Entry 8VJG (X-ray diffraction, 1.58 A resolution); this record covers chain A.

[Chain A]
Molecule: Peptidyl-prolyl cis-trans isomerase NIMA-interacting 1
From: Homo sapiens
Notes: EC 5.2.1.8
UniProtKB: Q13526 (PIN1_HUMAN); residues 1-163 here = UniProt positions 1-163
Amino-acid sequence (166 residues; each row starts with the number of its first residue; numbers below 1 keep their minus sign (Gly-2 is residue -2)):
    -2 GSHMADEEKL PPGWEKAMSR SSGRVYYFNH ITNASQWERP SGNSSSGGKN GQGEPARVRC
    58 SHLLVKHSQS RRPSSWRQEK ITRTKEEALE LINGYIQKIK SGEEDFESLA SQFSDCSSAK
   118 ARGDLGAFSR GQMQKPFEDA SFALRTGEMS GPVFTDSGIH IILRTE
Unresolved in the structure: -2 to 6, 39-50
Construct notes: expression tag (-2 to 0); engineered mutation Ala14 (Arg in Q13526)
Covalently attached groups: compound A1ACH linked to Cys113
Ligand contacts:
  - A1ACH (Nalpha-{(2S)-1-[(3S)-2-acetyl-2,3,4,9-tetrahydro-1H-pyrido[3,4-b]indole-3-carbonyl]piperidine-2-carbonyl}-5-fluoro-L-tryptophanamide): His59, Leu61, Asp112, Ser114, Ser115, Asp121, Leu122, Phe125, Gln129, Met130, Gln131, Phe134, Thr152, His157
  - 3,6,9,12,15,18-hexaoxaicosane-1,20-diol (P33): Ser16, Tyr23, Asn30, Ala31, Ser32, Gln33, Trp34, Ile93, Lys97, Glu145, Met146, Ser147, Gly148
UniProt features mapped onto this chain:
  - modified residue: Ser43 (Phosphoserine), Lys46 (N6-acetyllysine), Ser71 (Phosphoserine), Ser108 (Phosphoserine)

[Summary]
Chain A binds 3,6,9,12,15,18-hexaoxaicosane-1,20-diol. Covalently linked compound A1ACH: at Cys113.
Chain A is Peptidyl-prolyl cis-trans isomerase NIMA-interacting 1 (Homo sapiens); the structure, Human R14A
Pin1 covalently bound to inhibitor 164A10, was determined by X-ray diffraction together with 8VJD, 8VJE and
8VJF from the same study.
